8WYF - chains B and D of the 5 polymer chains in the assembly; structure by electron microscopy, 2.85 A resolution.

== Chain B (and D) ==
Name: SIR2 family protein
Organism: Bacillus subtilis
Notes: chain D of this document is another copy of the same molecule, construct and numbering; everything in this record applies to it too
Chain sequence (1005 residues; numbered 1 to 1005; the number before each row is that of its first residue):
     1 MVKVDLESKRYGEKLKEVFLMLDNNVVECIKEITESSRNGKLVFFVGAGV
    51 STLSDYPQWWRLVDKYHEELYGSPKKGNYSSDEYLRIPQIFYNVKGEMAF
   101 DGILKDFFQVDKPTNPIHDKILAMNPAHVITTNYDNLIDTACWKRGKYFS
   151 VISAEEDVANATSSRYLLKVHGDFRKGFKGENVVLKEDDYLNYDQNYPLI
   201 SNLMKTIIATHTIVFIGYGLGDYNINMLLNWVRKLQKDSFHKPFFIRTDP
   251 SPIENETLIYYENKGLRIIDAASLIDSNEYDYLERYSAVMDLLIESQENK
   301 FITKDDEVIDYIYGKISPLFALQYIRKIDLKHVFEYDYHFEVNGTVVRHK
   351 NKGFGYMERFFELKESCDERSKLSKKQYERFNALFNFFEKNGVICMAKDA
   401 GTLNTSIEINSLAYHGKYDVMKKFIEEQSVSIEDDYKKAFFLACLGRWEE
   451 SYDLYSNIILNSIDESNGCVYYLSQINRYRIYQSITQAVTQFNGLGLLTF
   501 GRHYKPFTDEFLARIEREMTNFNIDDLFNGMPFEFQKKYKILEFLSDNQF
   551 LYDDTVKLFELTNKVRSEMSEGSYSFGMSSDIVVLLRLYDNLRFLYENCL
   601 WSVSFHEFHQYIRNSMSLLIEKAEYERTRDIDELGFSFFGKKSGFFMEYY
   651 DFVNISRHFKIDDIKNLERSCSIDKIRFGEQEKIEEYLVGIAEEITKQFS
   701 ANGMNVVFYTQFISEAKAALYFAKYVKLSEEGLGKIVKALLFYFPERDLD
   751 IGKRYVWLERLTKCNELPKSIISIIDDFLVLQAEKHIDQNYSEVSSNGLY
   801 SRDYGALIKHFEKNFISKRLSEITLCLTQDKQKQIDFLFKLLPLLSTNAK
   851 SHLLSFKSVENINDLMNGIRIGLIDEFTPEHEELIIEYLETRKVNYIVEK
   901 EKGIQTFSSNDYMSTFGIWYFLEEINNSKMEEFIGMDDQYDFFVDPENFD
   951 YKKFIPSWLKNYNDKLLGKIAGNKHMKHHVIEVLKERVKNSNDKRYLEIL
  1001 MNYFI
Disordered / not traced: 1-7, 75-78, 464-466, 496-500, 566-578, 637-643, 898-910 (chain D: 1-25, 75-78, 298-1005)
Residues lining bound ligands: NAD (nicotinamide-adenine-dinucleotide): Gly49, Thr52, Leu53, Gln58, Trp60, Tyr79, Tyr84, Gly217, Tyr218, Gly219, Thr248, Asp249, Tyr282, Tyr286
From the paper describing this entry:
  - catalytic residues: His171 (citing earlier work)
  - mutagenesis - W59A, N133A, D135A, H171A, Y282A: decreased catalytic activity
  - mutagenesis - T52A, W60A, D188A, T248A: unchanged growth
  - mutagenesis - T52A, W60A, T248A: unchanged catalytic activity
  - mutagenesis - Y282A: decreased growth
  - catalytic residues: Asn133

== How chain B and chain D interact ==
Contacting residue pairs - 33 pairs, chain B then chain D:
  Leu70(B) with Glu256(D)
  Tyr71(B) with Glu254(D); Glu256(D); Thr257(D), hydrogen bond
  Ser80(B) with Ser80(D)
  Ser81(B) with Asp82(D), hydrogen bond
  Asp82(B) with Ser81(D)
  Arg86(B) with Gly221(D), hydrogen bond (side chain-backbone); Asn226(D); Tyr261(D)
  Gln89(B) with Tyr260(D)
  Ile90(B) with Tyr260(D), hydrophobic
  Asn93(B) with Tyr260(D)
  Val94(B) with Glu256(D); Tyr260(D)
  Asp188(B) with Arg233(D), salt bridge
  Leu191(B) with Asn230(D)
  Gly221(B) with Arg86(D)
  Asn226(B) with Arg86(D), hydrogen bond
  Asn230(B) with Leu191(D)
  Arg233(B) with Asp188(D), salt bridge; Leu191(D)
  Glu254(B) with Tyr71(D)
  Glu256(B) with Leu70(D); Val94(D)
  Thr257(B) with Tyr71(D), hydrogen bond
  Ile259(B) with Val94(D), hydrophobic
  Tyr260(B) with Gln89(D); Ile90(D), hydrophobic; Asn93(D); Glu187(D)
  Tyr261(B) with Arg86(D)
  Lys264(B) with Glu187(D), salt bridge
Other interface residues (no listed pair), chain B (24 interface residues in all): Glu187
Other interface residues (no listed pair), chain D (25 interface residues in all): Asn192, Asp222, Ile259

== In short ==
Chain B and chain D form an interface of 24 and 25 residues respectively; the contacts include 5 hydrogen
bonds and 3 salt bridges. Among the polar pairs are Asp188(B)-Arg233(D), Lys264(B)-Glu187(D) and
Tyr71(B)-Thr257(D). From the paper: catalytic residues His171(B) and Asn133(B); W59A, N133A and D135A of chain
B, among others, reduce catalytic activity; 9 substitutions were tested in all.
Chain B and chain D are both SIR2 family protein (Bacillus subtilis); the structure, Cryo-EM structure of
DSR2-DSAD1-NAD+ (partial) complex, was determined by electron microscopy together with 8WYA, 8WYB, 8WYC, 8WYD
and 8WYE from the same study.
